Entry 3MIT (X-ray diffraction, 2.32 A resolution); this record covers chains A and B.

== Chain A (and B) ==
Name: Lectin
Organism: Musa acuminata
Notes: chain B of this document is another copy of the same molecule, construct and numbering; everything in this record applies to it too
UniProtKB: Q8L5H4 (Q8L5H4_MUSAC); residues 1-141 here = UniProt positions 1-141
Amino-acid sequence (141 residues; numbered 1 to 141; the number before each row is that of its first residue):
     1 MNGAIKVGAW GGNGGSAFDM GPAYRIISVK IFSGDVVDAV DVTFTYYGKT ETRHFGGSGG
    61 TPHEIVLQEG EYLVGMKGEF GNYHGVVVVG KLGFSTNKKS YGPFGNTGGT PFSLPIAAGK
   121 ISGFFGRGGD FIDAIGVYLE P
Not modelled in the structure: 1-3 (chain B: 1)
Ligand contacts:
  - hexane-1,6-diol (HEZ), molecule 1: Met20, Phe44, Tyr46, Lys49, Glu51, Arg53
  - hexane-1,6-diol (HEZ), molecule 2: Gly75, Met76, Lys77, Gly93, Phe94, Ser95, Ser100, Tyr101, Gly102, Pro103, Ser113, Leu114, Pro115
  - hexane-1,6-diol (HEZ), molecule 3: Tyr83, His84, Gly85, Val86, Phe131
  - alpha-D-mannopyranose (MAN), molecule 1: Gly14, Gly15, Val86, Val88, Gly129, Asp130, Phe131, Asp133
  - alpha-D-mannopyranose (MAN), molecule 2: Ser33, Gly34, Asp35, Val36, Asp38, Gly59, Gly60, Tyr83, Phe131
  - alpha-D-mannopyranose (MAN), molecule 3: Ser33, Gly34, Thr61, His63, Pro103, Phe104, Gly105, Asn106

== How chain A and chain B interact ==
Pairs across the interface - 35 pairs, chain A then chain B:
  Ala4(A) with Ala118(B)
  Ile5(A) with Ile5(B), hydrophobic; Ala118(B); Leu139(B), hydrophobic; Glu140(B); Pro141(B)
  Lys6(A) with Ile116(B); Ala117(B), hydrogen bond (backbone-backbone); Ala118(B), hydrogen bond (backbone-backbone)
  Val7(A) with Leu114(B), hydrophobic; Pro115(B); Leu139(B), hydrophobic
  Gly8(A) with Pro115(B), hydrogen bond (backbone-backbone); Ala117(B)
  Trp10(A) with Ser113(B), hydrogen bond (side chain-backbone); Pro115(B)
  Pro111(A) with Pro111(B)
  Ser113(A) with Trp10(B), hydrogen bond (backbone-side chain)
  Leu114(A) with Val7(B), hydrophobic; Leu114(B), hydrophobic
  Pro115(A) with Val7(B); Gly8(B), hydrogen bond (backbone-backbone); Trp10(B)
  Ile116(A) with Lys6(B)
  Ala117(A) with Lys6(B), hydrogen bond (backbone-backbone); Gly8(B)
  Ala118(A) with Ala4(B); Ile5(B); Lys6(B), hydrogen bond (backbone-backbone)
  Leu139(A) with Ile5(B); Val7(B), hydrophobic; Leu139(B), hydrophobic
  Glu140(A) with Ile5(B)
  Pro141(A) with Gly3(B); Ile5(B)
Interface residues without a listed pair, chain A (21 interface residues in all): Ala9, Thr110, Phe112, Gly119, Phe125
Interface residues without a listed pair, chain B (22 interface residues in all): Ala9, Thr110, Phe112, Gly119, Phe125

== Overview ==
21 residues of chain A face 22 of chain B across their interface; the contacts include 8 hydrogen bonds. Polar
pairs include Trp10(A)-Ser113(B), Lys6(A)-Ala117(B) and Lys6(A)-Ala118(B). Ligands of chain A: 3 copies of
alpha-D-mannopyranose and 3 copies of hexane-1,6-diol.
Both chains are Lectin (Musa acuminata). Entry 3MIT (Structure of Banana lectin-alpha-D-mannose complex) was
determined by X-ray diffraction, deposited together with 3MIU and 3MIV.
